Entry 2FVV (X-ray diffraction, 1.25 A resolution); this record covers chain A.

# Chain A
Name: Diphosphoinositol polyphosphate phosphohydrolase 1
Source organism: Homo sapiens
Notes: EC 3.6.1.52, 3.6.1.-
Reference sequence: O95989 (NUDT3_HUMAN); residue numbers follow UniProt; this construct covers 1-172
Chain sequence (194 residues; row label = number of the first residue in the row; numbers below 1 keep their minus sign (Met-21 is residue -21)):
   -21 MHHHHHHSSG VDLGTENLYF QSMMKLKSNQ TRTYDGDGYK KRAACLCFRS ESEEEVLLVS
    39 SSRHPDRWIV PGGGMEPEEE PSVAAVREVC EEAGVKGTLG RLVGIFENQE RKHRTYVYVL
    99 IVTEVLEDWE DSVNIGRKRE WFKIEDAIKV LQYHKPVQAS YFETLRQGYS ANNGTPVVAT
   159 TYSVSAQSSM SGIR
Disordered / not traced: -21 to 7, 143-172
Differences from the reference sequence: cloning artifact (-21 to 0)
Ligand contacts: inositol hexakisphosphate (IHP): Arg10, Lys18, Arg20, Ser39, Ser40, Arg41, Ile47, Arg89, His91, Arg115, Lys133
UniProt features mapped onto this chain:
  - motif: Gly51 to Gly72 (Nudix box)
  - active site: Glu69 (Proton acceptor)
  - binding site (substrate): Arg10, Lys18 to Arg20, Ser39 to Arg41, Arg89 to His91, Arg115, Lys133
  - binding site (Mg(2+)): Gly50, Glu66, Glu70
  - modified residue: Met1 (N-acetylmethionine)
  - mutagenesis: Gly50 (G50A/V: Loss of diphosphoinositol polyphosphate phosphohydrolase activity), Gly51 (G51A: Loss of diphosphoinositol polyphosphate phosphohydrolase activity), Gly52 (G52A/V: Loss of diphosphoinositol polyphosphate phosphohydrolase activity), Glu66 (E66Q: Loss of diphosphoinositol polyphosphate phosphohydrolase activity), Glu69 to Glu70 (Loss of mRNA-decapping activity), Glu70 (E70A: Loss of endopolyphosphatase activity; E70Q: Loss of diphosphoinositol polyphosphate phosphohydrolase activity), Gly72 (G72A: Loss of diphosphoinositol polyphosphate phosphohydrolase activity), Gly75 (G75A: Loss of diphosphoinositol polyphosphate phosphohydrolase activity), Gly78 (G78A: No effect on diphosphoinositol polyphosphate phosphohydrolase activity; G78V: Loss of diphosphoinositol polyphosphate phosphohydrolase activity), Gly82 (G82A: Loss of diphosphoinositol polyphosphate phosphohydrolase activity), Phe84 (F84Y: Induces a strong decrease in Ap6A and [PP]-InsP4 hydrolysis, while it only weakly affects PP-InsP5 hydrolysis), His91 (H91L: Induces a strong decrease in Ap6A and [PP]-InsP4 hydrolysis, while it only weakly affects PP-InsP5 hydrolysis)

# Summary
Bound to chain A: inositol hexakisphosphate. From UniProt: active-site residue Glu69, 12 substrate-binding
residues, 3 Mg2+-binding residues and 12 mutagenesis sites.
Chain A is Diphosphoinositol polyphosphate phosphohydrolase 1 (Homo sapiens); the structure, Human
Diphosphoinositol polyphosphate phosphohydrolase 1, was determined by X-ray diffraction (same publication as
2Q9P).
